PDB entry 7MGK | X-ray diffraction, 3.10 A resolution | chain A

== Chain A ==
Molecule: Serine/threonine-protein kinase TNNI3K
From: Homo sapiens
Notes: EC 2.7.11.1
Reference sequence: Q59H18 (TNI3K_HUMAN); residue numbers follow UniProt; this construct covers 420-730
Sequence (311 residues; row label = number of the first residue in the row):
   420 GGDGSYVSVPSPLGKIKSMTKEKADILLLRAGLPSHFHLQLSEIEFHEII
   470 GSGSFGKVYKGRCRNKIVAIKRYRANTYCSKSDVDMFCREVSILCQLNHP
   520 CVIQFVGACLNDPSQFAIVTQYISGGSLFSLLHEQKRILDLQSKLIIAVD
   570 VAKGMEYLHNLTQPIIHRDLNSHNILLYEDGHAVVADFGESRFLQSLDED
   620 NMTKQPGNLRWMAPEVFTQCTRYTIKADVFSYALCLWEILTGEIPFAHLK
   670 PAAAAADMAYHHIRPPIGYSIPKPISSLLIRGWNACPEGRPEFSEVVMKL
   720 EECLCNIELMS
Disordered / not traced: 420-443, 494-498, 610-625, 727-730
Swiss-Prot annotation at these positions:
  - active site: Asp588 (Proton acceptor)
  - binding site (ATP): Ile469 to Val477, Lys490
  - natural variant: Ser430 (S430L: In a colorectal adenocarcinoma sample), Val510 (V510L: Decreased autophosphorylation), Ser511 (S511P: Found in a consaguineous family with autosomal recessive cardiac conduction disease; uncertain significance), Ile512 (I512T: In CCDD; uncertain significance), Gly526 (G526D: In CCDD), Thr539 (T539A: In CCDD; uncertain significance), Leu577 (L577F: In CCDD), Ser591 (S591T: No effect on autophosphorylation), His592 (H592Y: In CCDD; uncertain significance), Arg629 (R629G: In a colorectal cancer sample), Ala671 (A671V: In CCDD; uncertain significance)
  - mutagenesis: Lys490 (K490R: Loss of autophosphorylation activity), Ile512 (I512F: Increased autophosphorylation), Arg556 to Asn590 (Loss of autophosphorylation)
Residues lining bound ligands: ZGD (N-(3,5-dichloro-4-{[6-(methylamino)pyrimidin-4-yl]oxy}phenyl)-N'-[3-(trifluoromethyl)phenyl]urea): Val477, Ala488, Ile489, Lys490, Glu509, Ile512, Leu513, Leu516, Val521, Ile522, Ile537, Thr539, Gln540, Tyr541, Ile542, Leu577, Ile584, His586, Leu595, Val604, Ala605, Asp606, Phe607

== Overview ==
Ligands of chain A: compound ZGD. From UniProt: active-site residue Asp588, 10 ATP-binding residues and 2
mutagenesis sites.
Chain A is Serine/threonine-protein kinase TNNI3K (Homo sapiens); the structure, TNNI3K complexed with
1-(3,5-dichloro-4-((6-(methylamino)pyrimidin-4-yl)oxy)phenyl)-3-(3-(trifluoromethyl)phenyl)urea, was
determined by X-ray diffraction (same publication as 7MGJ).
